2ISL - chains A and B; structure by X-ray diffraction, 2.90 A resolution.

Chain A (and B):
Protein: BluB
Organism: Sinorhizobium meliloti
Notes: chain B of this document is another copy of the same molecule, construct and numbering; everything in this record applies to it too
UniProt: Q92PC8 (Q92PC8_RHIME); numbering as in UniProt (aligned over 1-227)
Amino-acid sequence (230 residues; row label = number of the first residue in the row; numbers below 1 keep their minus sign (Gly-2 is residue -2)):
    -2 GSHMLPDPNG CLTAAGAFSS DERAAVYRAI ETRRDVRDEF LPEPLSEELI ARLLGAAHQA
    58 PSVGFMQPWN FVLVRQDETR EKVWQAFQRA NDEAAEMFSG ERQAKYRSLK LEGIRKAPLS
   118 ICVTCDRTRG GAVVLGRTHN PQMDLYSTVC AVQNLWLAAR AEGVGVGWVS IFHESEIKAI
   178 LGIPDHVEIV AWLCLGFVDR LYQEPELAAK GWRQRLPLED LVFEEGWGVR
Disordered / not traced: -2 to 8
Differences from the reference sequence: cloning artifact (-2 to 0)
Small-molecule neighbours:
  - FNR (1-deoxy-1-(7,8-dimethyl-2,4-dioxo-3,4-dihydro-2H-benzo[g]pteridin-1-id-10(5h)-yl)-5-O-phosphonato-D-ribitol), molecule 1: Arg30, Arg31, Asp32, Arg34, Lys107, Leu108, Glu109, Trp153, Trp165, Val166, Ser167, Ile168, Pro202, Glu203, Leu204
  - FNR, molecule 2: Pro58, Ser59, Val60, Gly61, Phe62, Met140, Tyr143, Ser144
  - oxygen molecule (OXY): Val60, Gly61, Leu132, Gly133
Reported in the primary citation:
  - binding site for FNR: Asp32, Ser167
  - conformationally variable residues: Asp32
  - catalytic residues: Asp32, Ser167
  - mutagenesis - S167G (30-fold): decreased catalytic activity
  - mutagenesis - D32A, D32N, D32S, S167C: abolished catalytic activity
  - mutagenesis - D32A, D32N, D32S: unchanged binding to flavin

Chain A / chain B interface:
Residue-residue contacts (224; chain A residue first):
  Leu9(A) - Arg197(B)
  Leu9(A) - Leu198(B)
  Leu9(A) - Tyr199(B)
  Leu9(A) - Gln200(B)  hydrogen bond (backbone-side chain)
  Thr10(A) - Asp196(B)
  Thr10(A) - Arg197(B)
  Thr10(A) - Leu198(B)  hydrogen bond (backbone-backbone)
  Thr10(A) - Gln200(B)  hydrogen bond
  Ala11(A) - Asp196(B)
  Ala12(A) - Val195(B)
  Ala12(A) - Asp196(B)  hydrogen bond (backbone-backbone)
  Ala12(A) - Leu198(B)  hydrophobic
  Gly13(A) - Arg157(B)  hydrogen bond (backbone-side chain)
  Gly13(A) - Gly160(B)
  Ala14(A) - Ala158(B)
  Ala14(A) - Glu159(B)
  Ala14(A) - Gly160(B)
  Phe15(A) - Ala22(B)
  Phe15(A) - Arg25(B)
  Phe15(A) - Ala26(B)
  Phe15(A) - Arg157(B)
  Phe15(A) - Ala158(B)  hydrogen bond (backbone-backbone)
  Glu19(A) - Ala22(B)
  Glu19(A) - Arg25(B)  salt bridge
  Arg20(A) - Glu159(B)
  Ala22(A) - Glu19(B)
  Ala22(A) - Ala22(B)  hydrophobic
  Ala22(A) - Val23(B)
  Val23(A) - Ala22(B)
  Val23(A) - Ala26(B)  hydrophobic
  Tyr24(A) - Arg49(B)
  Tyr24(A) - Ala155(B)
  Tyr24(A) - Glu159(B)  hydrogen bond
  Arg25(A) - Phe15(B)
  Arg25(A) - Glu19(B)  salt bridge
  Ala26(A) - Phe15(B)
  Ile27(A) - Gln56(B)
  Ile27(A) - Asn151(B)
  Glu28(A) - Gln56(B)
  Arg30(A) - Gln56(B)  hydrogen bond (side chain-backbone)
  Arg30(A) - Ala57(B)
  Arg30(A) - Pro58(B)
  Glu36(A) - Leu9(B)
  Arg49(A) - Tyr24(B)
  Leu51(A) - Leu215(B)
  Leu51(A) - Val219(B)  hydrophobic
  Gly52(A) - Leu215(B)
  Ala53(A) - Ile27(B)
  His55(A) - Arg212(B)  hydrogen bond (backbone-side chain)
  His55(A) - Leu213(B)  hydrogen bond (side chain-backbone)
  His55(A) - Leu215(B)
  His55(A) - Leu218(B)
  Gln56(A) - Ile27(B)
  Gln56(A) - Glu28(B)
  Gln56(A) - Arg30(B)
  Ala57(A) - Arg30(B)
  Pro58(A) - Arg30(B)
  Pro58(A) - Gln150(B)
  Pro58(A) - Trp153(B)  hydrophobic
  Gly61(A) - Leu204(B)
  Gly61(A) - Arg210(B)
  Phe62(A) - Pro202(B)  hydrophobic
  Phe62(A) - Arg210(B)  hydrogen bond (backbone-side chain)
  Phe62(A) - Gln211(B)
  Phe62(A) - Arg212(B)
  Met63(A) - Arg210(B)  hydrogen bond (backbone-side chain)
  Met63(A) - Leu213(B)
  Gln64(A) - Gln211(B)
  Gln64(A) - Arg212(B)
  Gln64(A) - Leu213(B)
  Trp66(A) - Leu218(B)
  Asn67(A) - Leu218(B)
  Asn67(A) - Phe220(B)
  Asn67(A) - Trp224(B)
  Phe68(A) - Leu218(B)  hydrogen bond (backbone-backbone)
  Phe68(A) - Val219(B)
  Phe68(A) - Phe220(B)  hydrogen bond (backbone-backbone)
  Val69(A) - Phe220(B)
  Val69(A) - Gly223(B)
  Leu70(A) - Val219(B)  hydrophobic
  Leu70(A) - Phe220(B)  hydrogen bond (backbone-backbone)
  Leu70(A) - Glu221(B)
  Leu70(A) - Glu222(B)  hydrogen bond (backbone-backbone)
  Val71(A) - Glu222(B)
  Arg72(A) - Glu221(B)  salt bridge
  Arg72(A) - Glu222(B)  hydrogen bond (backbone-side chain)
  Gln73(A) - Glu222(B)  hydrogen bond (backbone-side chain)
  Thr76(A) - Glu222(B)  hydrogen bond
  Ala87(A) - His136(B)
  Glu90(A) - His136(B)  salt bridge
  Ala91(A) - Thr135(B)
  Met94(A) - Val130(B)
  Met94(A) - Thr135(B)
  Phe95(A) - Val130(B)  hydrophobic
  Phe95(A) - Val131(B)
  Tyr103(A) - Leu132(B)  hydrophobic
  Thr121(A) - Trp224(B)
  Arg126(A) - Arg210(B)
  Arg126(A) - Leu218(B)
  Val130(A) - Met94(B)  hydrophobic
  Val130(A) - Phe95(B)
  Leu132(A) - Tyr103(B)  hydrophobic
  Leu132(A) - Leu106(B)  hydrophobic
  Leu132(A) - Leu204(B)  hydrophobic
  Leu132(A) - Trp209(B)
  Gly133(A) - Ser167(B)  hydrogen bond (backbone-side chain)
  Gly133(A) - Ile168(B)
  Thr135(A) - Met94(B)  hydrogen bond
  His136(A) - Ala87(B)  hydrogen bond (side chain-backbone)
  His136(A) - Glu90(B)
  His136(A) - Ser167(B)
  His136(A) - Ile168(B)
  His136(A) - Phe169(B)
  His136(A) - His170(B)
  Asn137(A) - Glu171(B)  hydrogen bond
  Gln139(A) - Gln139(B)  hydrogen bond
  Gln139(A) - Leu142(B)
  Gln139(A) - Glu185(B)
  Met140(A) - Trp165(B)
  Met140(A) - Ser167(B)
  Leu142(A) - Gln139(B)
  Leu142(A) - Tyr143(B)
  Tyr143(A) - Leu142(B)
  Tyr143(A) - Val146(B)
  Tyr143(A) - Trp165(B)  hydrophobic
  Tyr143(A) - Val187(B)  hydrophobic
  Val146(A) - Tyr143(B)
  Val146(A) - Val146(B)  hydrophobic
  Val146(A) - Cys147(B)  hydrophobic
  Cys147(A) - Val146(B)  hydrophobic
  Cys147(A) - Gln150(B)
  Gln150(A) - Pro58(B)
  Gln150(A) - Cys147(B)  hydrogen bond
  Gln150(A) - Gln150(B)
  Gln150(A) - Asn151(B)  hydrogen bond
  Asn151(A) - Ile27(B)
  Asn151(A) - Gln150(B)  hydrogen bond
  Trp153(A) - Pro58(B)  hydrophobic
  Leu154(A) - Asn151(B)
  Leu154(A) - Leu154(B)  hydrophobic
  Ala155(A) - Tyr24(B)
  Arg157(A) - Gly13(B)  hydrogen bond (side chain-backbone)
  Arg157(A) - Phe15(B)
  Ala158(A) - Ala14(B)
  Ala158(A) - Phe15(B)  hydrogen bond (backbone-backbone)
  Ala158(A) - Arg20(B)
  Glu159(A) - Ala14(B)
  Glu159(A) - Arg20(B)  salt bridge
  Glu159(A) - Tyr24(B)  hydrogen bond
  Gly160(A) - Gly13(B)
  Gly160(A) - Ala14(B)
  Trp165(A) - Met140(B)
  Trp165(A) - Tyr143(B)  hydrophobic
  Ser167(A) - Gly133(B)
  Ser167(A) - Asn137(B)
  Ser167(A) - Met140(B)
  Phe169(A) - Asn137(B)
  His170(A) - His136(B)
  Leu178(A) - Glu222(B)
  Leu178(A) - Gly223(B)
  Leu178(A) - Trp224(B)  hydrogen bond (backbone-backbone)
  Gly179(A) - Trp224(B)
  Pro181(A) - Trp224(B)
  Val184(A) - Trp224(B)  hydrophobic
  Val187(A) - Tyr143(B)  hydrophobic
  Asp196(A) - Ala11(B)
  Asp196(A) - Ala12(B)  hydrogen bond (backbone-backbone)
  Arg197(A) - Thr10(B)
  Arg197(A) - Ala11(B)
  Leu198(A) - Leu9(B)
  Leu198(A) - Thr10(B)  hydrogen bond (backbone-backbone)
  Leu198(A) - Ala11(B)
  Tyr199(A) - Leu9(B)  hydrophobic
  Gln200(A) - Leu9(B)
  Gln200(A) - Thr10(B)
  Pro202(A) - Phe62(B)  hydrophobic
  Leu204(A) - Gly61(B)
  Leu204(A) - Leu132(B)  hydrophobic
  Trp209(A) - Gly61(B)
  Trp209(A) - Leu132(B)  hydrophobic
  Arg210(A) - Gly61(B)
  Arg210(A) - Phe62(B)  hydrogen bond (side chain-backbone)
  Arg210(A) - Met63(B)  hydrogen bond (side chain-backbone)
  Arg210(A) - Arg126(B)
  Arg210(A) - Gly127(B)
  Gln211(A) - Phe62(B)
  Gln211(A) - Gln64(B)
  Arg212(A) - His55(B)
  Arg212(A) - Phe62(B)
  Arg212(A) - Gln64(B)
  Leu213(A) - His55(B)  hydrogen bond (backbone-side chain)
  Leu213(A) - Met63(B)
  Leu213(A) - Gln64(B)
  Leu215(A) - Leu51(B)
  Leu215(A) - Gly52(B)
  Leu215(A) - His55(B)
  Leu218(A) - Trp66(B)
  Leu218(A) - Asn67(B)  hydrogen bond (backbone-side chain)
  Leu218(A) - Phe68(B)  hydrogen bond (backbone-backbone)
  Leu218(A) - Arg126(B)
  Val219(A) - Leu51(B)  hydrophobic
  Val219(A) - Phe68(B)
  Val219(A) - Leu70(B)  hydrophobic
  Phe220(A) - Asn67(B)
  Phe220(A) - Phe68(B)  hydrogen bond (backbone-backbone)
  Phe220(A) - Val69(B)
  Phe220(A) - Leu70(B)  hydrogen bond (backbone-backbone)
  Glu221(A) - Leu70(B)
  Glu221(A) - Arg72(B)  salt bridge
  Glu222(A) - Leu70(B)  hydrogen bond (backbone-backbone)
  Glu222(A) - Val71(B)
  Glu222(A) - Arg72(B)  hydrogen bond (side chain-backbone)
  Glu222(A) - Gln73(B)  hydrogen bond (side chain-backbone)
  Glu222(A) - Thr76(B)  hydrogen bond
  Glu222(A) - Leu178(B)
  Gly223(A) - Val69(B)
  Gly223(A) - Leu178(B)
  Trp224(A) - Asn67(B)
  Trp224(A) - Thr121(B)
  Trp224(A) - Leu178(B)  hydrogen bond (backbone-backbone)
  Trp224(A) - Gly179(B)
  Trp224(A) - Ile180(B)  hydrophobic
  Trp224(A) - Pro181(B)
  Trp224(A) - Val184(B)  hydrophobic
Interface residues without a listed pair, chain A (109 interface residues in all): Thr29, Leu50, Val60, Leu106, Gly127, Val131, Ile168, Ile180, Glu185, Val195, Ala205, Asp217
Interface residues without a listed pair, chain B (109 interface residues in all): Thr29, Glu36, Leu50, Ala53, Ala91, Leu108, Ala205

Overview:
Chain A and chain B each contribute 109 residues to their interface, with 45 hydrogen bonds and 6 salt
bridges. Polar pairs include Glu19(A)-Arg25(B), Arg72(A)-Glu221(B) and Glu90(A)-His136(B). The paper reports
catalytic residues Asp32(A) and Ser167(A); D32A, D32N and D32S of chain A, among others, abolish catalytic
activity; 5 substitutions were tested in all.
Chain A and chain B are both BluB (Sinorhizobium meliloti); the structure, BluB bound to reduced flavin
(FMNH2) and molecular oxygen. (clear crystal form), was determined by X-ray diffraction together with 2ISJ and
2ISK from the same study.
